Entry 8OYK (X-ray diffraction, 1.90 A resolution); this record covers chains A and B.

== Chain A (and B) ==
Name: Isoform 2 of SCL-interrupting locus protein
Notes: chain B of this document is another copy of the same molecule, construct and numbering; everything in this record applies to it too
UniProtKB: Q15468 (STIL_HUMAN), isoform Q15468-2; residues 1-32 here correspond to UniProt positions 718-749 (UniProt number = residue number + 717)
Amino-acid sequence (32 residues; each row starts with the number of its first residue):
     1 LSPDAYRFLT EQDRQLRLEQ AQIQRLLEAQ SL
Construct notes: conflict Glu19 (Leu736 in Q15468)
What the authors report for this chain:
  - mutagenesis - A5L (over 70 degC), A5L/Q12L, Q12L: increased stability

== How chain A and chain B interact ==
Pairs across the interface (25; chain A residue first):
  Leu1(A) with Gln30(B), hydrogen bond (backbone-side chain)
  Tyr6(A) with Leu27(B), hydrophobic; Gln30(B)
  Leu9(A) with Ile23(B); Leu26(B), hydrophobic; Leu27(B), hydrophobic
  Thr10(A) with Leu27(B)
  Asp13(A) with Gln20(B), hydrogen bond; Gln24(B), hydrogen bond
  Leu16(A) with Leu16(B), hydrophobic; Gln20(B); Ile23(B), hydrophobic
  Arg17(A) with Gln20(B)
  Glu19(A) with Leu16(B)
  Gln20(A) with Asp13(B); Leu16(B); Arg17(B); Gln20(B), hydrogen bond
  Ile23(A) with Leu9(B); Leu16(B), hydrophobic
  Leu27(A) with Tyr6(B); Leu9(B), hydrophobic; Thr10(B)
  Gln30(A) with Leu1(B), hydrogen bond (side chain-backbone); Tyr6(B)
Interface residues without a listed pair, chain A (14 interface residues in all): Gln12, Leu26
Interface residues without a listed pair, chain B (15 interface residues in all): Gln12, Glu19

== Summary ==
Chain A and chain B form an interface of 14 and 15 residues respectively, with 5 hydrogen bonds. Polar
contacts include Leu1(A)-Gln30(B), Asp13(A)-Gln20(B) and Asp13(A)-Gln24(B). From the paper: A5L, A5L/Q12L and
Q12L of chain A increase stability.
Both chains are Isoform 2 of SCL-interrupting locus protein. Entry 8OYK (Coiled-Coil Domain of Human STIL,
L736E Mutant) was determined by X-ray diffraction together with 8OYL from the same study.
